PDB entry 7VQL | X-ray diffraction, 1.75 A resolution | chain A

== Chain A ==
Name: de novo designed protein
Source organism: synthetic construct
Chain sequence (115 residues; each row starts with the number of its first residue):
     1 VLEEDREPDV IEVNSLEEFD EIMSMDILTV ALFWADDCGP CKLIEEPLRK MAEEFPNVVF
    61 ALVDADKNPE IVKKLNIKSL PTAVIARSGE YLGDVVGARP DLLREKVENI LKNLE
Disulfide bonds: Cys-38/Cys-41

== Overview ==
Chain A is de novo designed protein (synthetic construct); the structure, de novo designed based on 1r26, was
determined by X-ray diffraction, deposited together with 7VQV, 7VQW, 7VTY and 7VU4.
